PDB entry 9ITX | electron microscopy, 4.10 A resolution (low resolution: residue-level contacts below are approximate; hydrogen-bond / salt-bridge calls are withheld) | chains O and Z of the 16 polymer chains in the assembly

== Chain O ==
Protein: ATP synthase subunit c
From: Chloroflexus aurantiacus J-10-fl
UniProtKB: A9WGS9 (ATPL_CHLAA); residues 1-76 here = UniProt positions 1-76
Sequence (76 residues; row label = number of the first residue in the row):
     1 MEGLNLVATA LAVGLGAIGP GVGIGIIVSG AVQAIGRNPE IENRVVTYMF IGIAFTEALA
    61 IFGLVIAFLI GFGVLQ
Not modelled in the structure: 73-76
UniProt features mapped onto this chain:
  - site: E57 (Reversibly protonated during proton transport)

== Chain Z ==
Protein: ATP synthase subunit a
From: Chloroflexus aurantiacus J-10-fl
UniProtKB: A9WGT0 (A9WGT0_CHLAA); residue numbers follow UniProt; this construct covers 1-312
Sequence (312 residues; numbered 1 to 312; the number before each row is that of its first residue):
     1 MSTRTRNILI IVGALIISIA SRFFLYTGPP HVEVAAEVIF DGIPGFPITN SFVVAIIIDI
    61 FVIALAVAAT RNLQMVPRGL QNVMEFILES LYNLFRNINA KYVATAFPLV ATIFLFVLFG
   121 NWFGLLPGVG SIGVCHEKKE EHAVVDERLA LAAPAAPLSS VAAAEGEEIH DTCAAQGKKL
   181 VPLFRAPAAD LNFTFAIAVI SFVFIEYWGF RALGPGYLKK FFNTNGIMSF VGIIEFISEL
   241 VKPFALAFRL FGNIFAGEVL LVVMAFLVPL LLPLPFYGFE VFVGFIQALI FALLTYAFLN
   301 IAVTGHDEEH AH
Not modelled in the structure: 1-11, 135-168, 305-312

== Interface between chain O and chain Z ==
Residue-residue contacts - 9 pairs, chain O then chain Z:
  F55(O) with F279(Z); F282(Z)
  A58(O) with F279(Z)
  I61(O) with F276(Z)
  F62(O) with L260(Z); F279(Z)
  V65(O) with V263(Z)
  L69(O) with V263(Z)
  F72(O) with L267(Z)
Also at the interface, not in a pair above, chain O (8 interface residues in all): I51

== Overview ==
8 residues of chain O face 6 of chain Z across their interface.
Here chain O is ATP synthase subunit c and chain Z is ATP synthase subunit a, both from Chloroflexus
aurantiacus J-10-fl. Entry 9ITX (Chloroflexus aurantiacus ADP-bound ATP synthase, state 2, focused refinement
of FO) was determined by electron microscopy together with 9ITJ, 9ITK, 9ITL, 9ITM, 9ITN, 9ITO and 11 further
entries from the same study.
